Entry 8I9Z (electron microscopy, 2.70 A resolution); this record covers chains C1 and CK of the 60 polymer chains in the assembly.

Chain C1:
Molecule: 3341-nt RNA strand
From: Chaetomium thermophilum
Sequence (3341 nucleotides; row label = number of the first residue in the row):
     1 GGUUGACCUC GGAUCAGGUA GGAGGACCCG CUGAACUUAA GCAUAUCAAU AAGCGGAGGA
    61 AAAGAAACCA ACAGGGAUUG CCCUAGUAAC GGCGAGUGAA GCGGCAACAG CUCAAAUUUG
   121 AAAGCUGGCU UCGGCCCGCG UUGUAAUUUG GAGAGGAUGC UUUGGGCGAG GCUCCUUCUG
   181 AGUUCCCUGG AACGGGACGC CACAGAGGGU GAGAGCCCCG UAUAGUUGGA AGCCAAGCCU
   241 GUGUAAAGCU CCUUCGACGA GUCGAGUAGU UUGGGAAUGC UGCUCAAAAU GGGAGGUAAA
   301 UUUCUUCUAA AGCUAAAUAC CGGCCAGAGA CCGAUAGCGC ACAAGUAGAG UGAUCGAAAG
   361 AUGAAAAGCA CUUUGAAAAG AGGGUUAAAU AGCACGUGAA AUUGUUGAAA GGGAAGCGCU
   421 UGUGACCAGA CUUGCGCCCG GCGGAUCAUC CGGUGUUCUC ACCGGUGCAC UCCGCCGGGC
   481 UCAGGCCAGC AUCGGUUCUG GCGGGGGGAU AAAGGCCCAG GGAAUGUGGC UCCUCCGGGA
   541 GUGUUAUAGC CCUGGGUGUA AUACCCUCGC CGGGACCGAG GACCGCGCUC UGCAAGGAUG
   601 CUGGCGUAAU GGUCACCAGC GACCCGUCUU GAAACACGGA CCAAGGAGUC AAGGUUUUGC
   661 GCGAGUGUUU GGGUGUAAAA CCCGCACGCG UAAUGAAAGU GAACGUAGGU GAGAGCUUCG
   721 GCGCAUCAUC GACCGAUCCU GAUGUAUUCG GAUGGAUUUG AGUAGGAGCG UUAAGCCUUG
   781 GACCCGAAAG AUGGUGAACU AUGCUUGGAU AGGGUGAAGC CAGAGGAAAC UCUGGUGGAG
   841 GCUCGCAGCG GUUCUGACGU GCAAAUCGAU CGUCAAAUCU GAGCAUGGGG GCGAAAGACU
   901 AAUCGAACCA UCUAGUAGCU GGUUACCGCC GAAGUUUCCC UCAGGAUAGC AGUGUCGACC
   961 UUCAGUUUUA UGAGGUAAAG CGAAUGAUUA GGGACUCGGG GGCGAUUUUU AGCCUUCAUC
  1021 CAUUCUCAAA CUUUAAAUAU GUAAGAAGCC CUUGUUACUU AACUGAACGU GGGCAUUCGA
  1081 AUGUAUCGAC ACUAGUGGGC CAUUUUUGGU AAGCAGAACU GGCGAUGCGG GAUGAACCGA
  1141 ACGCGGGGUU AAGGUGCCGG AGUGGACGCU CAUCAGACAC CACAAAAGGC GUUAGUACAU
  1201 CUUGACAGCA GGACGGUGGC CAUGGAAGUC GGAAUCCGCU AAGGACUGUG UAACAACUCA
  1261 CCUGCCGAAU GUACUAGCCC UGAAAAUGGA UGGCGCUCAA GCGUCCCACC CAUACCCCGC
  1321 CCUCAGGGUA GAAACGAUGC CCUGAGGAGU AGGCGGCCGU GGAGGUCAGU GACGAAGCCU
  1381 AGGGCGUGAG CCCGGGUCGA ACGGCCUCUA GUGCAGAUCU UGGUGGUAGU AGCAAAUACU
  1441 UCAAUGAGAA CUUGAAGGAC CGAAGUGGGG AAAGGUUCCA UGUGAACAGC GGUUGGACAU
  1501 GGGUUAGUCG AUCCUAAGCC AUAGGGAAGU UCCGUUUCAA AGGGGCACUC GUGCCCCGUG
  1561 UGGCGAAAGG GAAGCCGGUU AAUAUUCCGG CACCUGGAUG UGGGUUUUGC GCGGCAACGC
  1621 AACUGAACGC GGAGACGACG GCGGGGGCCC CGGGCAGAGU UCUCUUUUCU UCUUAACGGU
  1681 CUAUCACCCU GGAAACAGUU UGUCUGGAGA UAGGGUUUAA UGGCCGGAAG AGCCCGACAC
  1741 UUCUGUCGGG UCCGGUGCGC UCUCGACGUC CCUUGAAAAU CCGCGGGAGG GAAUAAUUCU
  1801 CACGCCAGGU CGUACUCAUA ACCGCAGCAG GUCCCCAAGG UGAACAGCCU CUGGUUGAUA
  1861 GAACAAUGUA GAUAAGGGAA GUCGGCAAAA UAGAUCCGUA ACUUCGGGAA AAGGAUUGGC
  1921 UCUAAGGGUU GGGCACGUUG GGCUUUGGGC GGACGCCCUG GGAGCAGAGG GCCUCUAGCC
  1981 GGGCAACCGG CCGGCGGCCC UCAGCACCCG GGGUUGAAGC CCUUAGCAGG CUUCGGCCGU
  2041 CCGGCGUGCG GUUAACAACC AACUUAGAAC UGGUACGGAC AGGGGGAAUC UGACUGUCUA
  2101 AUUAAAACAU AGCAUUGCGA UGGCCAGAAA GUGGUGUUGA CGCAAUGUGA UUUCUGCCCA
  2161 GUGCUCUGAA UGUCAAAGUG AAGAAAUUCA ACCAAGCGCG GGUAAACGGC GGGAGUAACU
  2221 AUGACUCUCU UAAGGUAGCC AAAUGCCUCG UCAUCUAAUU AGUGACGCGC AUGAAUGGAU
  2281 UAACGAGAUU CCCACUGUCC CUAUCUACUA UCUAGCGAAA CCACAGCCAA GGGAACGGGC
  2341 UUGGCAAAAU CAGCGGGGAA AGAAGACCCU GUUGAGCUUG ACUCUAGUUU GACAUUGUGA
  2401 AAAGACAUAG GAGGUGUAGA AUAGGUGGGA GCUUCGGCGC CAGUGAAAUA CCACUACUCC
  2461 UAUUGUUUUU UUACUUAUUC AAUGAAGCGG GGCUGGACUU GCGUCCAACU UCUGGAGUUA
  2521 AGGUCCUUCG CGGGCCGACC CGGGUUGAAG ACAUUGUCAG GUGGGGAGUU UGGCUGGGGC
  2581 GGCACAUCUG UUAAACCAUA ACGCAGGUGU CCUAAGGGGG GCUCAUGGAG AACAGAAAUC
  2641 UCCAGUAGAA CAAAAGGGUA AAAGUCCCCU UGAUUUUGAU UUUCAGUGUG AAUACAAACC
  2701 AUGAAAGUGU GGCCUAUCGA UCCUUUAGUC CCUCGAAAUU UGAGGCUAGA GGUGCCAGAA
  2761 AAGUUACCAC AGGGAUAACU GGCUUGUGGC GGCCAAGCGU UCAUAGCGAC GUCGCUUUUU
  2821 GAUCCUUCGA UGUCGGCUCU UCCUAUCAUA CCGAAGCAGA AUUCGGUAAG CGUUGGAUUG
  2881 UUCACCCACU AAUAGGGAAC GUGAGCUGGG UUUAGACCGU CGUGAGACAG GUUAGUUUUA
  2941 CCCUACUGAU GAACUCGUCG CAAUGGUAAU UCAGCUUAGU ACGAGAGGAA CCGCUGAUUC
  3001 AGAUAAUUGG UUUUUGCGGU UGUCCGACCG GGCAGUGCCG CGAAGCUACC AUCUGCUGGA
  3061 UAAUGGCUGA ACGCCUCUAA GUCAGAAUCC AUGCCAGAAC GCGACGAUAC UACCCGCACG
  3121 UUGUAGACGU AUAAGAAUAG GCUCCGGCCU CGUAUCCUAG CAGGCGAUUC CUCCGCCGGC
  3181 CUCGAAGUGG CCGUCGGUAA UUCGCGUAUU GCAAUUUAGA CACGCGCGGG AUCAAAUCCU
  3241 UUGCAGACGA CUUAGAUGUG CGAAAGGGUC CUGUAAGCAG UAGAGUAGCC UUGUUGUUAC
  3301 GAUCUGCUGA GGGUAAGCCC UCCUUCGCCU AGAUUUCCCA G
Disordered / not traced: 1-2, 693-706, 847-854, 865-867, 901-905, 987-1028, 1887-1894, 1914-1917, 2028-2040, 2082-2292, 2485-2545, 2571-2721, 2753-2756, 2817-2828, 2899-2900, 2909-2914, 2937-2940, 3338-3341

Chain CK:
Name: Ribosome biogenesis protein NSA2 homolog
From: Chaetomium thermophilum
UniProt: G0S081 (G0S081_CHATD); residue numbers follow UniProt; this construct covers 1-261
Chain sequence (261 residues; numbered 1 to 261; the number before each row is that of its first residue):
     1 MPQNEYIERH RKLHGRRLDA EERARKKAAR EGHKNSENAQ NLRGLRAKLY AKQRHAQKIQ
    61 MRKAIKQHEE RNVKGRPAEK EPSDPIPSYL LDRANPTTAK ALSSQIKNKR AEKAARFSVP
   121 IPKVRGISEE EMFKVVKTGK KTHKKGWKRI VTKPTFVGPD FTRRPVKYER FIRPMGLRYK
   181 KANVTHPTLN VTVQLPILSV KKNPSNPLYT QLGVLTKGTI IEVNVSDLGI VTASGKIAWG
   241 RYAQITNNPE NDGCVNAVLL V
Disordered / not traced: 1, 76-97, 117-125

Interface between chain C1 and chain CK:
Contacting residue pairs (109; chain C1 residue first):
  U1173(C1) / Arg-43(CK)  hydrogen bond to the sugar
  C1174(C1) / Arg-43(CK)  salt bridge to the phosphate
  A1184(C1) / Lys-48(CK)  salt bridge to the phosphate
  A1187(C1) / Ala-51(CK)  sugar contact
  A1187(C1) / His-55(CK)  hydrogen bond to the phosphate
  G1188(C1) / Ala-39(CK)  hydrogen bond to the base
  G1188(C1) / Gln-40(CK)  base contact
  G1188(C1) / Ala-51(CK)  sugar contact
  G1188(C1) / Arg-54(CK)  phosphate contact
  G1188(C1) / His-55(CK)  salt bridge to the phosphate
  G1188(C1) / Lys-58(CK)  salt bridge to the phosphate
  G1189(C1) / Ser-36(CK)  hydrogen bond to the sugar
  G1189(C1) / Ala-39(CK)  sugar contact
  G1189(C1) / Gln-40(CK)  hydrogen bond to the sugar
  G1189(C1) / Arg-54(CK)  salt bridge to the phosphate
  G1189(C1) / Lys-58(CK)  salt bridge to the phosphate
  C1190(C1) / Gly-32(CK)  hydrogen bond to the sugar
  C1190(C1) / His-33(CK)  hydrogen bond to the sugar
  C1190(C1) / Ser-36(CK)  sugar contact
  G1191(C1) / Ser-36(CK)  hydrogen bond to the phosphate
  G1191(C1) / Gln-40(CK)  phosphate contact
  U1251(C1) / Lys-12(CK)  phosphate contact
  A1252(C1) / Lys-12(CK)  salt bridge to the phosphate
  C1280(C1) / Gln-40(CK)  hydrogen bond to the sugar
  U1281(C1) / Ala-39(CK)  sugar contact
  U1281(C1) / Gln-40(CK)  sugar contact
  U1281(C1) / Leu-42(CK)  hydrogen bond to the sugar
  U1281(C1) / Arg-43(CK)  salt bridge to the phosphate
  U1281(C1) / Ala-47(CK)  sugar contact
  G1282(C1) / Arg-43(CK)  phosphate contact
  G1282(C1) / Gly-44(CK)  hydrogen bond to the phosphate
  G1282(C1) / Lys-48(CK)  hydrogen bond to the phosphate
  A1283(C1) / Gly-44(CK)  sugar contact
  A1283(C1) / Leu-45(CK)  base contact
  A1283(C1) / Lys-48(CK)  salt bridge to the phosphate
  G2365(C1) / Lys-145(CK)  sugar contact
  A2366(C1) / Arg-149(CK)  phosphate contact
  C2367(C1) / Arg-149(CK)  salt bridge to the phosphate
  A2375(C1) / Lys-167(CK)  hydrogen bond to the base
  A2766(C1) / Ser-205(CK)  hydrogen bond to the base
  A2766(C1) / Asn-206(CK)  hydrogen bond to the sugar
  A2766(C1) / Pro-207(CK)  base contact
  A2766(C1) / Leu-208(CK)  sugar contact
  C2767(C1) / Lys-167(CK)  hydrogen bond to the sugar
  C2767(C1) / Tyr-168(CK)  sugar contact
  C2767(C1) / Phe-171(CK)  phosphate contact
  C2767(C1) / Leu-208(CK)  sugar contact
  C2768(C1) / Arg-149(CK)  salt bridge to the phosphate
  C2768(C1) / Lys-167(CK)  sugar contact
  C2768(C1) / Arg-170(CK)  salt bridge to the phosphate
  C2768(C1) / Phe-171(CK)  phosphate contact
  A2769(C1) / Arg-170(CK)  salt bridge to the phosphate
  C2770(C1) / Lys-144(CK)  salt bridge to the phosphate
  A2771(C1) / Lys-144(CK)  salt bridge to the phosphate
  G2786(C1) / Leu-45(CK)  base contact
  G2786(C1) / Leu-49(CK)  base contact
  U2787(C1) / Leu-49(CK)  base contact
  U2787(C1) / Lys-52(CK)  base contact
  G2788(C1) / Cys-254(CK)  hydrogen bond to the base
  G2789(C1) / Asn-183(CK)  base contact
  G2789(C1) / Asn-247(CK)  sugar contact
  G2789(C1) / Asp-252(CK)  hydrogen bond to the sugar
  G2789(C1) / Asn-256(CK)  hydrogen bond to the base
  C2790(C1) / Thr-246(CK)  hydrogen bond to the sugar
  C2790(C1) / Asn-256(CK)  hydrogen bond to the sugar
  G2792(C1) / Asn-190(CK)  hydrogen bond to the sugar
  C2810(C1) / Ala-56(CK)  sugar contact
  C2810(C1) / Ile-59(CK)  base contact
  G2811(C1) / Lys-52(CK)  salt bridge to the phosphate
  C2813(C1) / Lys-100(CK)  phosphate contact
  G2814(C1) / Lys-100(CK)  phosphate contact
  G2814(C1) / Ser-103(CK)  hydrogen bond to the phosphate
  G2814(C1) / Thr-192(CK)  hydrogen bond to the sugar
  C2815(C1) / Ser-103(CK)  phosphate contact
  C2815(C1) / Lys-107(CK)  salt bridge to the phosphate
  C2815(C1) / Asn-183(CK)  hydrogen bond to the sugar
  C2815(C1) / Thr-192(CK)  sugar contact
  C2815(C1) / Gln-194(CK)  sugar contact
  U2816(C1) / Lys-107(CK)  salt bridge to the phosphate
  U2816(C1) / Gln-194(CK)  phosphate contact
  A2854(C1) / Lys-27(CK)  salt bridge to the phosphate
  G2856(C1) / Glu-5(CK)  base contact
  G2856(C1) / Tyr-6(CK)  base contact
  G2856(C1) / Ile-7(CK)  base contact
  G2856(C1) / Glu-8(CK)  base contact
  A2858(C1) / Pro-2(CK)  base contact
  A2858(C1) / Tyr-6(CK)  hydrogen bond to the phosphate
  G2866(C1) / Arg-46(CK)  phosphate contact
  G2926(C1) / Lys-140(CK)  salt bridge to the phosphate
  A2927(C1) / Lys-141(CK)  phosphate contact
  G2983(C1) / Pro-2(CK)  sugar contact
  A2984(C1) / Pro-2(CK)  base contact
  A2984(C1) / Gln-3(CK)  hydrogen bond to the base
  G2985(C1) / Pro-2(CK)  base contact
  U3064(C1) / Lys-34(CK)  salt bridge to the phosphate
  G3065(C1) / Arg-23(CK)  hydrogen bond to the phosphate
  G3066(C1) / Arg-23(CK)  salt bridge to the phosphate
  G3066(C1) / Arg-30(CK)  salt bridge to the phosphate
  A3071(C1) / His-33(CK)  hydrogen bond to the base
  C3075(C1) / Arg-25(CK)  hydrogen bond to the phosphate
  C3075(C1) / Ala-29(CK)  sugar contact
  U3076(C1) / Arg-25(CK)  salt bridge to the phosphate
  U3076(C1) / Lys-26(CK)  salt bridge to the phosphate
  U3076(C1) / Ala-29(CK)  sugar contact
  U3076(C1) / Arg-30(CK)  phosphate contact
  U3076(C1) / His-33(CK)  hydrogen bond to the base
  C3077(C1) / Lys-26(CK)  salt bridge to the phosphate
  C3077(C1) / Arg-30(CK)  salt bridge to the phosphate
  U3078(C1) / His-33(CK)  salt bridge to the phosphate
Interface residues without a listed pair, chain C1 (64 interface residues in all): A1111, C1183, A1186, G1250, G2374, G2376, G2791, A2809, G2853, C3067, A3070
Interface residues without a listed pair, chain CK (69 interface residues in all): Arg-11, Tyr-50, Gln-60, Lys-63, Ala-99, Thr-142, Thr-185, Val-193, Asn-248, Val-258

Summary:
64 residues of chain C1 face 69 of chain CK across their interface; the contacts include 31 hydrogen bonds and
28 salt bridges. Polar pairs include G1188(C1)/Ala-39(CK), A2375(C1)/Lys-167(CK) and A2766(C1)/Ser-205(CK).
Here chain C1 is a 3341-nt RNA strand and chain CK is Ribosome biogenesis protein NSA2 homolog, both from
Chaetomium thermophilum. Entry 8I9Z (Cryo-EM structure of a Chaetomium thermophilum pre-60S ribosomal subunit
- State Spb4) was determined by electron microscopy, deposited together with 8I9P, 8I9T, 8I9V, 8I9W, 8I9X,
8I9Y and 8IA0.
